PDB entry 1NK6 | X-ray diffraction, 2.10 A resolution | chains B and A of the 3 polymer chains in the assembly

== Chain B ==
Molecule: DNA primer strand
Sequence (9 nucleotides; numbered 22 to 30; the number before each row is that of its first residue):
    22 GCATGATCC

== Chain A ==
Protein: DNA polymerase I
Organism: Geobacillus stearothermophilus
Notes: EC 2.7.7.7; fragment: bacillus fragment (analogous to the e. coli klenow fragment)
Reference sequence: P52026 (DPO1_BACST); residues 304-876 here = UniProt positions 304-876
Chain sequence (580 residues; numbered 297 to 876; the number before each row is that of its first residue):
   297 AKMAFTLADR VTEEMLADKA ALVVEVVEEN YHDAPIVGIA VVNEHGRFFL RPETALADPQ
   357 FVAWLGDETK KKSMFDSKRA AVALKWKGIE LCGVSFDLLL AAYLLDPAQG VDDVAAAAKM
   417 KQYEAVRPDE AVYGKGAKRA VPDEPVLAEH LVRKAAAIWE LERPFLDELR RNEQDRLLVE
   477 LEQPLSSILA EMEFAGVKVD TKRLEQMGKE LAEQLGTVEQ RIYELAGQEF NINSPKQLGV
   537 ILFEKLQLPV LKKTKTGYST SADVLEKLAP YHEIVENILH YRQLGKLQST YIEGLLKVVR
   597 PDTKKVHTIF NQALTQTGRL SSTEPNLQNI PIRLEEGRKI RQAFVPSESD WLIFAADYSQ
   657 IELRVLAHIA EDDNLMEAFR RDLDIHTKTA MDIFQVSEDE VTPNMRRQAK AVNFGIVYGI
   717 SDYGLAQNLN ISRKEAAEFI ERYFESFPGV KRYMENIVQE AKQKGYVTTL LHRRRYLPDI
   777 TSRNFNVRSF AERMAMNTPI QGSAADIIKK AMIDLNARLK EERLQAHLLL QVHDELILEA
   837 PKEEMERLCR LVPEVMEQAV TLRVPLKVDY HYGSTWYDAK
UniProt features mapped onto this chain:
  - natural variant: Arg306 (S306R: In strain: X; this construct carries the variant), Glu309 (D309E: In strain: X; this construct carries the variant), Val320 (V320L: In strain: X), Asp329 (H329D: In strain: X; this construct carries the variant), His341 (R341H: In strain: X; this construct carries the variant), Gln356 (K356Q: In strain: X; this construct carries the variant), Val358 (L358V: In strain: X; this construct carries the variant), Ser369 (T369S: In strain: X; this construct carries the variant), Cys388 (R388C: In strain: X; this construct carries the variant), Ser391 (V391S: In strain: X; this construct carries the variant), Ala411 (A411R: In strain: X), Ala413 (V413A: In strain: X; this construct carries the variant), 33 further natural variant entries in UniProt

== Chain B / chain A interface ==
Contacting residue pairs (32; chain B residue first):
  DC23(B) - Thr552(A)  hydrogen bond to the phosphate
  DA24(B) - Thr550(A)  hydrogen bond to the phosphate
  DA24(B) - Lys551(A)  hydrogen bond to the phosphate
  DA24(B) - Thr552(A)  hydrogen bond to the phosphate
  DT25(B) - Ser555(A)  phosphate contact
  DT25(B) - Thr556(A)  hydrogen bond to the phosphate
  DT25(B) - Ser557(A)  hydrogen bond to the phosphate
  DT25(B) - Arg578(A)  hydrogen bond to the phosphate
  DG26(B) - Ser557(A)  phosphate contact
  DG26(B) - Ala558(A)  hydrogen bond to the phosphate
  DG26(B) - Arg578(A)  salt bridge to the phosphate
  DG26(B) - Lys582(A)  hydrogen bond to the base
  DA27(B) - Lys582(A)  sugar contact
  DA27(B) - Tyr587(A)  hydrogen bond to the sugar
  DA27(B) - Asn625(A)  hydrogen bond to the base
  DA27(B) - Pro627(A)  phosphate contact
  DT28(B) - Gln624(A)  sugar contact
  DT28(B) - Asn625(A)  sugar contact
  DT28(B) - Ile626(A)  sugar contact
  DT28(B) - Pro627(A)  phosphate contact
  DT28(B) - Ile628(A)  hydrogen bond to the phosphate
  DT28(B) - Arg629(A)  hydrogen bond to the phosphate
  DT28(B) - His829(A)  sugar contact
  DC29(B) - Ile628(A)  phosphate contact
  DC29(B) - Arg629(A)  phosphate contact
  DC29(B) - Phe710(A)  base contact
  DC29(B) - Tyr714(A)  hydrogen bond to the phosphate
  DC29(B) - His829(A)  hydrogen bond to the sugar
  DC30(B) - Arg629(A)  base contact
  DC30(B) - Lys706(A)  sugar contact
  DC30(B) - Phe710(A)  sugar contact
  DC30(B) - Tyr714(A)  phosphate contact
Also at the interface, not in a pair above, chain A (27 interface residues in all): Pro531, Lys548, Gly553, Tyr554, Gln579, Leu630, Arg637

== In short ==
The interface between chain B and chain A involves 8 residues on one side and 27 on the other, with 15
hydrogen bonds and 1 salt bridge. Polar pairs include DG26(B)-Lys582(A), DA27(B)-Asn625(A) and
DA27(B)-Tyr587(A).
Here chain B is DNA primer strand and chain A is DNA polymerase I (Geobacillus stearothermophilus). Entry 1NK6
(Cytosine-cytosine mismatch at the polymerase active site) was determined by X-ray diffraction (same
publication as 1NJW, 1NJX, 1NJY, 1NJZ, 1NK0, 1NK4 and 7 further entries).
